Entry 6M93 (X-ray diffraction, 2.50 A resolution); this record covers chains A and B of the 3 polymer chains in the assembly.

Chain A:
Name: F-box/WD repeat-containing protein 1A
Source organism: Homo sapiens
Reference sequence: Q9Y297 (FBW1A_HUMAN); residues 139-569 here correspond to UniProt positions 175-605 (UniProt number = residue number + 36)
Amino-acid sequence (432 residues; each row starts with the number of its first residue):
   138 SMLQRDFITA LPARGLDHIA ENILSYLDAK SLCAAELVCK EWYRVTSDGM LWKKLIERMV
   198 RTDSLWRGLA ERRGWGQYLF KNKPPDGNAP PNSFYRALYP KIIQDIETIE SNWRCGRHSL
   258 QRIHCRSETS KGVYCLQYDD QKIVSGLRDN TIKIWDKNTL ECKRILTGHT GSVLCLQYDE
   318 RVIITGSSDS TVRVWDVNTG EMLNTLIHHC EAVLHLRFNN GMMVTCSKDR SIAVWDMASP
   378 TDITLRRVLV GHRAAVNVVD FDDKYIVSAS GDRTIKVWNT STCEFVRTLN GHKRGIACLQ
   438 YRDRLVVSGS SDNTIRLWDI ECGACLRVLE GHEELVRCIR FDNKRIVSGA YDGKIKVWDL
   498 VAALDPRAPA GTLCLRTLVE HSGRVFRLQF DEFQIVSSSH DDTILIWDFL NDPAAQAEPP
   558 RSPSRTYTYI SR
Not modelled in the structure: 219-226, 548-569
Construct notes: expression tag (138)
Ligand contacts: J8Y (2-oxo-N-[3-(1H-tetrazol-5-yl)phenyl]-6-(trifluoromethyl)-1,2-dihydropyridine-3-carboxamide): Asn394, Gly408, Arg431, Gly432, Ile433, Ala434, Ser448, Leu472
Curated features (UniProtKB/Swiss-Prot):
  - region: Asp154 to Leu192 (Required for down-regulation of SNAI1)
From the paper describing this entry:
  - binding site for J8Y: Arg431, Gly432, Ala434, Leu472

Chain B:
Name: S-phase kinase-associated protein 1
Source organism: Homo sapiens
Reference sequence: P63208 (SKP1_HUMAN); aligned to UniProt positions 2-145 over residues 2-145 (the alignment contains insertions or deletions, so no single offset holds)
Amino-acid sequence (144 residues; row label = number of the first residue in the row):
     2 PSIKLQSSDG EIFEVDVEIA KQSVTIKTML EDLGMDPVPL PNVNAAILKK VIQWCTHHKD
    62 DPPDDIPVWD QEFLKVDQGT LFELILAANY LDIKGLLDVT CKTVANMIKG KTPEEIRKTF
   122 NIKNDFTEEE EAQVRKENQW CEEK
Not modelled in the structure: 2, 60-67, 140-145

Interface between chain A and chain B:
Contacting residue pairs (59):
  Ser138(A) with Thr81(B)
  Met139(A) with Asp78(B); Gly80(B), hydrogen bond (backbone-backbone)
  Leu140(A) with Gln79(B), hydrogen bond (backbone-backbone)
  Gln141(A) with Gln79(B); Lys119(B), hydrogen bond (side chain-backbone); Thr120(B), hydrogen bond (side chain-backbone); Phe121(B); Asn122(B)
  Arg142(A) with Gln79(B), hydrogen bond (backbone-side chain); Phe83(B); Phe121(B)
  Asp143(A) with Ile123(B)
  Phe144(A) with Gln79(B); Leu82(B), hydrophobic; Phe83(B), hydrophobic; Ile86(B), hydrophobic; Val105(B), hydrophobic; Phe121(B), hydrophobic
  Ala147(A) with Phe83(B), hydrophobic
  Leu148(A) with Phe83(B), hydrophobic; Leu87(B), hydrophobic
  Arg151(A) with Leu87(B)
  Leu153(A) with Leu87(B), hydrophobic; Asn90(B)
  His155(A) with Asn90(B)
  Ile156(A) with Ile86(B), hydrophobic; Asn90(B); Cys102(B), hydrophobic
  Ile160(A) with Cys102(B), hydrophobic; Val105(B), hydrophobic; Ala106(B)
  Tyr163(A) with Ala106(B), hydrophobic
  Leu164(A) with Ala106(B); Ile109(B), hydrophobic
  Ser168(A) with Lys110(B); Gly111(B), hydrogen bond (side chain-backbone)
  Cys170(A) with Asn139(B), hydrogen bond
  Ala171(A) with Lys112(B); Pro114(B)
  Glu173(A) with Phe127(B); Asn139(B)
  Leu174(A) with Pro114(B); Arg118(B), hydrogen bond (backbone-side chain); Phe127(B); Val135(B), hydrophobic; Arg136(B); Asn139(B)
  Val175(A) with Ile117(B), hydrophobic; Arg118(B), hydrogen bond (backbone-side chain)
  Cys176(A) with Lys124(B); Asp126(B); Phe127(B)
  Lys177(A) with Asp126(B), hydrogen bond (backbone-side chain); Phe127(B)
  Trp179(A) with Ile109(B), hydrophobic; Ile117(B), hydrophobic
  Arg233(A) with Glu138(B); Asn139(B)
Also at the interface, not in a pair above, chain A (30 interface residues in all): Leu161, Asp165, Ala172, Tyr180
Also at the interface, not in a pair above, chain B (36 interface residues in all): Leu98, Asp99, Lys103, Asn125, Glu132

In short:
30 residues of chain A face 36 of chain B across their interface, with 10 hydrogen bonds. Among the polar
pairs are Gln141(A)-Lys119(B), Gln141(A)-Thr120(B) and Arg142(A)-Gln79(B). Chain A binds compound J8Y. The
paper reports a binding site for J8Y at Arg431(A), Gly432(A) and Ala434(A) among others.
Chain A is F-box/WD repeat-containing protein 1A and chain B is S-phase kinase-associated protein 1, both from
Homo sapiens; the structure, Monophosphorylated pSer33 b-Catenin peptide, b-TrCP/Skp1, NRX-1933 ternary
complex, was determined by X-ray diffraction, deposited together with 6M90, 6M91, 6M92 and 6M94.
